8ES7 - chains Z and D of the 8 polymer chains in the assembly; structure by electron microscopy, 3.04 A resolution.

Chain Z:
Protein: T-cell surface glycoprotein CD3 zeta chain
From: Homo sapiens
UniProt: P20963 (CD3Z_HUMAN); residues 1-164 here = UniProt positions 1-164
Chain sequence (173 residues; row label = number of the first residue in the row):
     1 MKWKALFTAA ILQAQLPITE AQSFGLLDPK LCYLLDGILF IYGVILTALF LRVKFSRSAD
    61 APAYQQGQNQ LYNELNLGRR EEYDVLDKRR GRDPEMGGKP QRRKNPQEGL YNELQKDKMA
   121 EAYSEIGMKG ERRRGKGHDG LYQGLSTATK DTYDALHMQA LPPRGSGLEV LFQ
Not modelled in the structure: 1-21, 58-173
Construct notes: expression tag (165-173)
Curated features (UniProtKB/Swiss-Prot):
  - modified residue: Ser58 (Phosphoserine), Tyr64 (Phosphotyrosine), Tyr72 (Phosphotyrosine), Tyr83 (Phosphotyrosine), Tyr111 (Phosphotyrosine), Tyr123 (Phosphotyrosine), Tyr142 (Phosphotyrosine), Tyr153 (Phosphotyrosine)
  - mutagenesis: Asp36 (D36E/L/V: Decreases cell surface expression of IgG Fc receptor complex)

Chain D:
Protein: T-cell surface glycoprotein CD3 delta chain
From: Homo sapiens
UniProt: P04234 (CD3D_HUMAN); residues 1-171 here = UniProt positions 1-171
Chain sequence (174 residues; row label = number of the first residue in the row):
     1 MEHSTFLSGL VLATLLSQVS PFKIPIEELE DRVFVNCNTS ITWVEGTVGT LLSDITRLDL
    61 GKRILDPRGI YRCNGTDIYK DKESTVQVHY RMCQSCVELD PATVAGIIVT DVIATLLLAL
   121 GVFCFAGHET GRLSGAADTQ ALLRNDQVYQ PLRDRDDAQY SHLGGNWARN KGSG
Not modelled in the structure: 1-21, 129-174
Construct notes: expression tag (172-174)
Curated features (UniProtKB/Swiss-Prot):
  - modified residue (Phosphotyrosine): Tyr149, Tyr160
  - glycosylation (N-linked (GlcNAc...) asparagine): Asn38, Asn74
Cystine bridges: Cys37-Cys73, Cys93-Cys96
Covalent attachments: N-acetylglucosamine (NAG) linked to Asn38, Asn74
From the paper describing this entry:
  - post-translational modification sites: Asn38, Asn74, Cys124

How chain Z and chain D interact:
Residue-residue contacts (5; chain Z residue first):
  Ser23(Z) - Ile64(D)
  Ser23(Z) - Gln94(D)  hydrogen bond
  Gly25(Z) - Gln94(D)
  Gly25(Z) - Ser95(D)
  Leu26(Z) - Ser95(D)
Interface residues without a listed pair, chain Z (4 interface residues in all): Gln22
Interface residues without a listed pair, chain D (6 interface residues in all): Lys62, Leu65, Val97

In short:
Chain Z and chain D form an interface of 4 and 6 residues respectively; the contacts include 1 hydrogen bond.
The hydrogen-bonded pair is Ser23(Z)-Gln94(D). Covalently linked N-acetylglucosamine: at Asn38(D) and
Asn74(D). Curated annotation (UniProt) lists one mutagenesis site on chain Z. From the paper: modification
sites Asn38(D), Asn74(D) and Cys124(D).
Chain Z is T-cell surface glycoprotein CD3 zeta chain and chain D is T-cell surface glycoprotein CD3 delta
chain, both from Homo sapiens; the structure, CryoEM structure of PN45545 TCR-CD3 complex, was determined by
electron microscopy, deposited together with 8ES8, 8ES9, 8ESA and 8ESB.
